Entry 3FYU (X-ray diffraction, 2.62 A resolution); this record covers chains A and C of the 6 polymer chains in the assembly.

Chain A:
Protein: Acetyl xylan esterase
Source organism: Bacillus pumilus
Notes: EC 3.1.1.6
Reference sequence: Q9K5F2 (Q9K5F2_BACPU); numbering as in UniProt (aligned over 1-320)
Chain sequence (320 residues; row label = number of the first residue in the row):
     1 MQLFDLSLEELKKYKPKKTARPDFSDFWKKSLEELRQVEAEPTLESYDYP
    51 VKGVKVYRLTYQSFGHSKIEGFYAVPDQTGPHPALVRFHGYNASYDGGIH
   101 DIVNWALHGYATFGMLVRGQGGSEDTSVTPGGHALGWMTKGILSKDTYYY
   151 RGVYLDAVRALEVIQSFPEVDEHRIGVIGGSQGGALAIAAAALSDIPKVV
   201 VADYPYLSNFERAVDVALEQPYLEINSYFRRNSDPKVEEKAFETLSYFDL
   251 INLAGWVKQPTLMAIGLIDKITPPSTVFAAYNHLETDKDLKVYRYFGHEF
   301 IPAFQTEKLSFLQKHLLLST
Unresolved in the structure: 319-320
Modified / non-standard residues: S181 (o-acetylserine; OAS)
Small-molecule neighbours: beta-D-xylopyranose (XYP): Y47, F72, D96, G97, I99

Chain C:
Protein: Acetyl xylan esterase
Source organism: Bacillus pumilus
Notes: EC 3.1.1.6
Reference sequence: Q9K5F2 (Q9K5F2_BACPU); residues 1-320 here correspond to UniProt positions 3-322 (UniProt number = residue number + 2)
Chain sequence (320 residues; row label = number of the first residue in the row):
     1 MQLFDLSLEELKKYKPKKTARPDFSDFWKKSLEELRQVEAEPTLESYDYP
    51 VKGVKVYRLTYQSFGHSKIEGFYAVPDQTGPHPALVRFHGYNASYDGGIH
   101 DIVNWALHGYATFGMLVRGQGGSEDTSVTPGGHALGWMTKGILSKDTYYY
   151 RGVYLDAVRALEVIQSFPEVDEHRIGVIGGSQGGALAIAAAALSDIPKVV
   201 VADYPYLSNFERAVDVALEQPYLEINSYFRRNSDPKVEEKAFETLSYFDL
   251 INLAGWVKQPTLMAIGLIDKITPPSTVFAAYNHLETDKDLKVYRYFGHEF
   301 IPAFQTEKLSFLQKHLLLST
Unresolved in the structure: 1, 318-320
Small-molecule neighbours: beta-D-xylopyranose (XYP): Y47, F72, D96, G97, I99

Chain A / chain C interface:
Residue-residue contacts (56):
  N92(A) with A134(C); L135(C), hydrogen bond (side chain-backbone); R231(C), hydrogen bond (backbone-side chain)
  S94(A) with R231(C)
  Y95(A) with R230(C); R231(C), hydrogen bond
  D96(A) with R231(C), hydrogen bond (backbone-backbone); N232(C); S233(C), hydrogen bond
  G119(A) with T129(C); G131(C); G132(C); H133(C), hydrogen bond (backbone-backbone)
  Q120(A) with G132(C); H133(C), hydrogen bond (backbone-backbone)
  G122(A) with G132(C)
  S123(A) with P130(C); G131(C); G132(C)
  E124(A) with V128(C); T129(C); P130(C)
  D125(A) with V128(C); T129(C), hydrogen bond (backbone-backbone)
  T126(A) with V128(C)
  V128(A) with E124(C); D125(C); T126(C)
  T129(A) with G119(C); E124(C); D125(C), hydrogen bond (backbone-backbone)
  P130(A) with E124(C)
  G131(A) with G119(C); S123(C)
  G132(A) with G119(C); Q120(C); G122(C); S123(C)
  H133(A) with G119(C), hydrogen bond (backbone-backbone); Q120(C), hydrogen bond (backbone-backbone); W137(C)
  L135(A) with N92(C), hydrogen bond (backbone-side chain); L135(C), hydrophobic; G136(C); W137(C), hydrophobic
  G136(A) with L135(C)
  W137(A) with H133(C); A134(C); L135(C), hydrophobic
  R230(A) with Y95(C)
  R231(A) with N92(C), hydrogen bond (side chain-backbone); S94(C); Y95(C), hydrogen bond; D96(C), hydrogen bond (backbone-backbone)
  N232(A) with D96(C)
  S233(A) with D96(C), hydrogen bond
Also at the interface, not in a pair above, chain A (29 interface residues in all): Y91, G121, A134, K140, E224
Also at the interface, not in a pair above, chain C (29 interface residues in all): Y91, G121, K140, E224

Summary:
The chain A/chain C interface involves 29 residues from each chain; the contacts include 16 hydrogen bonds.
Polar pairs include N92(A)-L135(C), N92(A)-R231(C) and Y95(A)-R231(C). Ligands of chain A:
beta-D-xylopyranose. Ligands of chain C: beta-D-xylopyranose.
Here chain A is Acetyl xylan esterase and chain C is Acetyl xylan esterase, both from Bacillus pumilus. Entry
3FYU (Crystal structure of acetyl xylan esterase from Bacillus pumilus obtained in presence of D-xylose and
sodium ...) was determined by X-ray diffraction.
